Entry 8D3D (electron microscopy, 3.20 A resolution); this record covers chains A and I of the 16 polymer chains in the assembly.

# Chain A (and I)
Protein: von Willebrand factor
From: Homo sapiens
Notes: chain I of this document is another copy of the same molecule, construct and numbering; everything in this record applies to it too
UniProt: P04275 (VWF_HUMAN); residue numbers follow UniProt; this construct covers 1-741, 743-1464
Amino-acid sequence (1469 residues; each row starts with the number of its first residue; note: 1 number in that range is skipped by the numbering (no residue carries it; nothing is unmodelled there)):
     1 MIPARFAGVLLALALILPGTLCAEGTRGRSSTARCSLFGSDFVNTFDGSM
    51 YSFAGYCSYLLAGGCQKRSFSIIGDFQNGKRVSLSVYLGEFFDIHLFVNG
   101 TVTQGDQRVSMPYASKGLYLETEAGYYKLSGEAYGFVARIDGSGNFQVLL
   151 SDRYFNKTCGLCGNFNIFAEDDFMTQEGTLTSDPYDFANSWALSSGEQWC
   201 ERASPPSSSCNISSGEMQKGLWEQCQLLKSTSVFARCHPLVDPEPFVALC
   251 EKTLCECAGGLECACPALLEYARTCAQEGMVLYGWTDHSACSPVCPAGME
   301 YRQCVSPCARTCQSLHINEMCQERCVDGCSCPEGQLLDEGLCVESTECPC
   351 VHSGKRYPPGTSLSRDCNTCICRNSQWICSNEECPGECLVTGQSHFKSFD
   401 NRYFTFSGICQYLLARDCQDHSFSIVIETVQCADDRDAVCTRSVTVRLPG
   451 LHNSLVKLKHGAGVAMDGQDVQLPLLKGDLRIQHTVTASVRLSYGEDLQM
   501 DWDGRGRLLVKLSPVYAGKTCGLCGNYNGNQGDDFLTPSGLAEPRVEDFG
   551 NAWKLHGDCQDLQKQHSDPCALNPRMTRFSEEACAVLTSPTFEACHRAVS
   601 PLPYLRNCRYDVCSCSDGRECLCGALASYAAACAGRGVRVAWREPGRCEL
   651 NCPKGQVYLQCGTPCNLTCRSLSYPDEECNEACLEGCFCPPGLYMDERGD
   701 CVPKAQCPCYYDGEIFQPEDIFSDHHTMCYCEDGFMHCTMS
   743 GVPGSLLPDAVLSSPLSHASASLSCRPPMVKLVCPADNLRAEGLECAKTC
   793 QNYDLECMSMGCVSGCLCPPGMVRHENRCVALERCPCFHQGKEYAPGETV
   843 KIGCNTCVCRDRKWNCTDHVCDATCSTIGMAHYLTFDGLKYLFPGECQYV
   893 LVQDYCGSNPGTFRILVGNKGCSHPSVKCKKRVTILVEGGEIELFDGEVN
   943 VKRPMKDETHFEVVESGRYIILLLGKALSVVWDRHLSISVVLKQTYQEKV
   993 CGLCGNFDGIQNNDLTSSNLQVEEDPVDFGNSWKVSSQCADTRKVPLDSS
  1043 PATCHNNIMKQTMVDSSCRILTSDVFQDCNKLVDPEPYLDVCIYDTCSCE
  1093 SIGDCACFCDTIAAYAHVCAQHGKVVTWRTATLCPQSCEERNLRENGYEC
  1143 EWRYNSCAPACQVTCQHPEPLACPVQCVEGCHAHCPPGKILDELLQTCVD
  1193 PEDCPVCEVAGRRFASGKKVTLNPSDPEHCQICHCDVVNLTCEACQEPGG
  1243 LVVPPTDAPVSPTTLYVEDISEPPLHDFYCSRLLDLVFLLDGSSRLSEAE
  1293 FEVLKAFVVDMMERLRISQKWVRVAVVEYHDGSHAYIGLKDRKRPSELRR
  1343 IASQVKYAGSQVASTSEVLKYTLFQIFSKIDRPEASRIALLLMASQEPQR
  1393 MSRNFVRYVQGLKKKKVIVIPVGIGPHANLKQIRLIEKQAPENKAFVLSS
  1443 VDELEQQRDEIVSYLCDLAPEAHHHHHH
Not modelled in the structure: 1-30, 211-216, 743-786, 804-808, 1199-1262, 1465-1470
Sequence notes: engineered mutation A761 (Ser in P04275), S762 (Lys in P04275), A763 (Arg in P04275); variant A789 (Thr in P04275), R852 (Gln in P04275), A1381 (Thr in P04275); expression tag (1465-1470)
Disulfide bonds: C35-C162, C57-C200, C65-C159, C210-C255, C225-C250, C237-C275, C257-C263, C265-C291, C295-C329, C304-C325, C308-C321, C312-C348, C331-C342, C350-C372, C367-C384, C370-C379, C388-C524, C410-C559, C418-C521, C432-C440, C570-C613, C584-C608, C595-C633, C615-C621, C623-C648, C652-C687, C661-C683, C665-C679, C669-C707, C689-C701, C709-C731, C729-C738, C788-C799, C792-C827, C810-C821, C829-C851, C846-C863, C849-C858, C867-C996, C889-C1031, C898-C993, C914-C921, C1046-C1089, C1060-C1084, C1071-C1111, C1091-C1099, C1101-C1126, C1130-C1173, C1149-C1169, C1153-C1165, C1177-C1190, C1272-C1458
Covalently attached groups: N-acetylglucosamine (NAG) linked to N99, N156, N666, N857, N1147
Bound ions: Ca2+ site 1: D47, N164, N166, F168, D171, D172; Ca2+ site 2: D400, N526, N528, N530, D533, D534; Ca2+ site 3: D879, N998, D1000, I1002, N1005, D1006
UniProt features mapped onto this chain:
  - region: S764 to E787 (Amino-terminal), R826 to D853 (CX)
  - glycosylation: N99 (N-linked (GlcNAc...) asparagine), N156 (N-linked (GlcNAc...) asparagine), N211 (N-linked (GlcNAc...) asparagine), N666 (N-linked (GlcNAc...) asparagine), N857 (N-linked (GlcNAc...) asparagine), N1147 (N-linked (GlcNAc...) asparagine), N1231 (N-linked (GlcNAc...) asparagine), T1248 (O-linked (GalNAc...) threonine), T1255 (O-linked (GalNAc...) threonine), T1256 (O-linked (GalNAc...) threonine), S1263 (O-linked (GalNAc...) serine)
Reported in the primary citation:
  - self-association interface (contacts with another copy of this molecule); pairs are residue here / residue on that copy: R202-Y730 (cation-pi contact), C1097-C1097 (disulfide), C1142-C1142 (disulfide), Y87, H352
  - contacts within the chain: H395-D611 (salt bridge), H817-E835 (salt bridge)
  - conformationally variable residues (loop rearrangement): G910 to K923, E1092 to A1098
  - disease-associated variants - L1276P: decreased stability (proposed by the authors, not directly observed)

# Chain A / chain I interface
Residue-residue contacts (10; chain A residue first):
  F91(A) - I1050(I)
  F91(A) - M1051(I)  hydrophobic
  F91(A) - T1054(I)
  K116(A) - M1051(I)
  E177(A) - M728(I)
  D186(A) - T739(I)
  R202(A) - E719(I)
  R202(A) - I721(I)
  R202(A) - Y730(I)
  R202(A) - E732(I)
Interface features reported in the paper:
  - specific contacts: R202(A)-Y730(I) (cation-pi contact)

# Summary
5 residues of chain A face 9 of chain I across their interface. The authors report a cation-pi contact between
R202(A) and Y730(I). Covalently linked N-acetylglucosamine: at N99(A), N156(A), N666(A), N857(A) and N1147(A).
From the paper: L1276P of chain A reduces stability; conformational variability at G910(A) and E1092(A).
Chain A and chain I are both von Willebrand factor (Homo sapiens); the structure, VWF tubule derived from
dimeric D1-A1, was determined by electron microscopy together with 8D3C from the same study.
